Entry 3S11 (X-ray diffraction, 2.50 A resolution); this record covers chains A and E of the 6 polymer chains in the assembly.

== Chain A (and E) ==
Molecule: Hemagglutinin HA1 chain
From: Influenza A virus
Notes: chain E of this document is another copy of the same molecule, construct and numbering; everything in this record applies to it too
Reference sequence: Q9EA62 (Q9EA62_9INFA); the construct lacks a stretch of the UniProt sequence and is renumbered around it, so the offset changes along the chain: 11-19 = UniProt 17-25; 20-28 = UniProt 27-35; 31-35 = UniProt 36-40; 36-53 = UniProt 42-59; 6 more segments
Chain sequence (331 residues; each row starts with the number of its first residue; note: 2 numbers in that range are skipped by the numbering (no residue carries them; nothing is unmodelled there); a row labelled like 125A-125B holds insertion residues (125A, then the next letters in order)):
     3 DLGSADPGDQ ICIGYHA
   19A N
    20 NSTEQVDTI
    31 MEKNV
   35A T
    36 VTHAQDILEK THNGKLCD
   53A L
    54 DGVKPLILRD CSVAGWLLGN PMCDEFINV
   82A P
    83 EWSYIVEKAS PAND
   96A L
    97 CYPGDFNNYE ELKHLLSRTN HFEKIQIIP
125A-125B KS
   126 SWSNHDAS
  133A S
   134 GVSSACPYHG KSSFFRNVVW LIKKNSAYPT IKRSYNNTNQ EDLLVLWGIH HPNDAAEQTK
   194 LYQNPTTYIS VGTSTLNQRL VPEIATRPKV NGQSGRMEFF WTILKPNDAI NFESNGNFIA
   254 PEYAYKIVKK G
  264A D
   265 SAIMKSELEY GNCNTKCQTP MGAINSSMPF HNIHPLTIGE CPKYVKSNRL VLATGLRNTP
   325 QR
Not modelled in the structure: 3-8, 324-326
Disulfide bonds: Cys52-Cys277, Cys64-Cys76, Cys97-Cys139, Cys281-Cys305
Covalent attachments: N-acetylglucosamine (NAG) linked to Asn34
Modified positions: Asn169 (glycosylation site)
Differences from the reference sequence: expression tag (3-10)
From the paper describing this entry:
  - contacts within the chain: Leu111-Thr115 (hydrogen bond)
  - post-translational modification sites: Asn34, Asn169

== Chain A / chain E interface ==
Pairs across the interface - 22 pairs, chain A then chain E:
  His184(A) - Asn210(E)
  Glu216(A) - Asn210(E)  hydrogen bond (backbone-side chain)
  Glu216(A) - Gln211(E)
  Glu216(A) - Arg212(E)  hydrogen bond (side chain-backbone)
  Ile217(A) - Ser203(E)
  Ile217(A) - Arg212(E)  hydrogen bond (backbone-side chain)
  Ala218(A) - Ser203(E)
  Ala218(A) - Asn210(E)
  Thr219(A) - Gly205(E)
  Thr219(A) - Asn244(E)  hydrogen bond (backbone-side chain)
  Thr219(A) - Glu246(E)
  Arg220(A) - Thr206(E)
  Arg220(A) - Asn210(E)  hydrogen bond
  Pro221(A) - Gly205(E)
  Pro221(A) - Thr206(E)
  Pro221(A) - Ser207(E)
  Pro221(A) - Asp241(E)
  Pro221(A) - Ala242(E)
  Pro221(A) - Asn244(E)
  Val223(A) - Ser207(E)
  Arg229(A) - Thr206(E)  hydrogen bond (side chain-backbone)
  Arg229(A) - Ser207(E)  hydrogen bond (side chain-backbone)
Also at the interface, not in a pair above, chain A (10 interface residues in all): Asp101
Also at the interface, not in a pair above, chain E (14 interface residues in all): Val204, Thr208, Leu209

== Overview ==
10 residues of chain A and 14 residues of chain E are in contact; the contacts include 7 hydrogen bonds. Among
the polar pairs are Glu216(A)-Asn210(E), Glu216(A)-Arg212(E) and Ile217(A)-Arg212(E). N-acetylglucosamine is
covalently linked to Asn34(A). From the paper: modification sites Asn34(A) and Asn169(A); contacts within the
chain involving Thr115(A) and Leu111(A).
Both chains are Hemagglutinin HA1 chain (Influenza A virus). Entry 3S11 (Crystal structure of H5N1 influenza
virus hemagglutinin, strain 437-10) was determined by X-ray diffraction (same publication as 3S12 and 3S13).
